Entry 4IUI (X-ray diffraction, 2.30 A resolution); this record covers chains A and B of the 4 polymer chains in the assembly.

# Chain A (and B)
Name: Estrogen receptor
Source organism: Homo sapiens
Notes: fragment: Ligand-binding Domain; chain B of this document is another copy of the same molecule, construct and numbering; everything in this record applies to it too
UniProt: P03372 (ESR1_HUMAN); numbering as in UniProt (aligned over 303-549)
Chain sequence (247 residues; each row starts with the number of its first residue):
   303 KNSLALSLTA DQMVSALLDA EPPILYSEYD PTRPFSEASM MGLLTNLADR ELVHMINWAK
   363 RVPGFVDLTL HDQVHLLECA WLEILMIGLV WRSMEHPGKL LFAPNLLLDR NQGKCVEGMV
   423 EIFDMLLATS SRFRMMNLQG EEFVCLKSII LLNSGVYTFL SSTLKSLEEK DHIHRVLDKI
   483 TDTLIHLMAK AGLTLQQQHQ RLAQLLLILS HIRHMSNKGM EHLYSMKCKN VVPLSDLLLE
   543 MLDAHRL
Unresolved in the structure: 303-304, 331-338, 417-420, 460-474, 531-536, 549 (chain B: 303-307, 336-339, 413-420, 461-469)
Differences from the reference sequence: engineered mutation Ser-537 (Tyr in P03372)
Residues lining bound ligands: 1GQ (4-[1-butyl-7-(trifluoromethyl)-1H-indazol-3-yl]benzene-1,3-diol): Met-343, Leu-346, Thr-347, Leu-349, Ala-350, Glu-353, Leu-384, Leu-387, Met-388, Leu-391, Arg-394, Met-421, Ile-424, Phe-425, Leu-428, Gly-521, His-524, Leu-525, Met-528

# How chain A and chain B interact
Pairs across the interface - 47 pairs, chain A then chain B:
  Arg-434(A) with His-476(B)
  Ile-451(A) with Leu-509(B), hydrophobic
  Asn-455(A) with Leu-509(B); Ser-512(B), hydrogen bond; His-513(B), hydrogen bond (backbone-side chain)
  Ser-456(A) with His-513(B)
  Val-458(A) with His-513(B)
  Tyr-459(A) with Ala-430(B), hydrophobic; Ile-510(B); His-513(B)
  Leu-479(A) with Leu-509(B), hydrophobic
  Asp-480(A) with Gln-502(B); Gln-506(B), hydrogen bond
  Thr-483(A) with His-501(B); Gln-502(B); Ala-505(B)
  Asp-484(A) with Gln-498(B), hydrogen bond; Gln-502(B), hydrogen bond
  Ile-487(A) with His-501(B)
  Gln-498(A) with Asp-484(B), hydrogen bond
  His-501(A) with Thr-483(B); Asp-484(B), salt bridge; Ile-487(B); Leu-504(B)
  Gln-502(A) with Asp-480(B); Asp-484(B)
  Leu-504(A) with His-501(B)
  Ala-505(A) with Thr-483(B); Leu-508(B), hydrophobic
  Gln-506(A) with Asp-480(B), hydrogen bond
  Leu-508(A) with Ala-505(B), hydrophobic
  Leu-509(A) with Asn-455(B); Leu-508(B), hydrophobic
  Ser-512(A) with Leu-511(B), hydrogen bond (side chain-backbone); Ser-512(B), hydrogen bond (side chain-backbone); Arg-515(B)
  His-513(A) with Asn-455(B), hydrogen bond; Val-458(B); Tyr-459(B)
  Arg-515(A) with Ser-512(B); His-513(B); His-516(B)
  His-516(A) with Arg-515(B); Asn-519(B), hydrogen bond
  Asn-519(A) with His-516(B), hydrogen bond; Asn-519(B); Lys-520(B)
Also at the interface, not in a pair above, chain A (28 interface residues in all): Ala-430, Leu-497, Gln-500, Leu-511
Also at the interface, not in a pair above, chain B (31 interface residues in all): Thr-431, Arg-434, Ile-451, Ser-456, Leu-479, Leu-497

# Summary
The interface between chain A and chain B involves 28 residues on one side and 31 on the other; the contacts
include 12 hydrogen bonds and 1 salt bridge. Polar pairs include His-501(A)/Asp-484(B), Asn-455(A)/Ser-512(B)
and Asn-455(A)/His-513(B). Bound to chain A: compound 1GQ.
Both chains are Estrogen receptor (Homo sapiens). Entry 4IUI (Crystal Structure of the Estrogen Receptor alpha
Ligand-binding Domain in Complex with Dynamic WAY derivative, 4a) was determined by X-ray diffraction (same
publication as 4IU7, 4IV2, 4IV4, 4IVW, 4IVY, 4IW6 and 3 further entries).
